PDB entry 4BY1 | X-ray diffraction, 3.60 A resolution | chains B and P of the 16 polymer chains in the assembly

Chain B:
Molecule: DNA-directed RNA polymerase II subunit RPB2
Source organism: Saccharomyces cerevisiae
Notes: EC 2.7.7.6
UniProt: P08518 (RPB2_YEAST); the construct lacks a stretch of the UniProt sequence and is renumbered around it, so the offset changes along the chain: 1-919 = UniProt 1-919; 920-930 = UniProt 922-932; 933-1224 = UniProt 933-1224
Amino-acid sequence (1224 residues; numbered 1 to 1224 plus 2 insertion-coded residues; 2 numbers in that range are skipped by the numbering (no residue carries them; nothing is unmodelled there); the number before each row is that of its first residue; a row labelled like 919A-919B holds insertion residues (919A, then the next letters in order)):
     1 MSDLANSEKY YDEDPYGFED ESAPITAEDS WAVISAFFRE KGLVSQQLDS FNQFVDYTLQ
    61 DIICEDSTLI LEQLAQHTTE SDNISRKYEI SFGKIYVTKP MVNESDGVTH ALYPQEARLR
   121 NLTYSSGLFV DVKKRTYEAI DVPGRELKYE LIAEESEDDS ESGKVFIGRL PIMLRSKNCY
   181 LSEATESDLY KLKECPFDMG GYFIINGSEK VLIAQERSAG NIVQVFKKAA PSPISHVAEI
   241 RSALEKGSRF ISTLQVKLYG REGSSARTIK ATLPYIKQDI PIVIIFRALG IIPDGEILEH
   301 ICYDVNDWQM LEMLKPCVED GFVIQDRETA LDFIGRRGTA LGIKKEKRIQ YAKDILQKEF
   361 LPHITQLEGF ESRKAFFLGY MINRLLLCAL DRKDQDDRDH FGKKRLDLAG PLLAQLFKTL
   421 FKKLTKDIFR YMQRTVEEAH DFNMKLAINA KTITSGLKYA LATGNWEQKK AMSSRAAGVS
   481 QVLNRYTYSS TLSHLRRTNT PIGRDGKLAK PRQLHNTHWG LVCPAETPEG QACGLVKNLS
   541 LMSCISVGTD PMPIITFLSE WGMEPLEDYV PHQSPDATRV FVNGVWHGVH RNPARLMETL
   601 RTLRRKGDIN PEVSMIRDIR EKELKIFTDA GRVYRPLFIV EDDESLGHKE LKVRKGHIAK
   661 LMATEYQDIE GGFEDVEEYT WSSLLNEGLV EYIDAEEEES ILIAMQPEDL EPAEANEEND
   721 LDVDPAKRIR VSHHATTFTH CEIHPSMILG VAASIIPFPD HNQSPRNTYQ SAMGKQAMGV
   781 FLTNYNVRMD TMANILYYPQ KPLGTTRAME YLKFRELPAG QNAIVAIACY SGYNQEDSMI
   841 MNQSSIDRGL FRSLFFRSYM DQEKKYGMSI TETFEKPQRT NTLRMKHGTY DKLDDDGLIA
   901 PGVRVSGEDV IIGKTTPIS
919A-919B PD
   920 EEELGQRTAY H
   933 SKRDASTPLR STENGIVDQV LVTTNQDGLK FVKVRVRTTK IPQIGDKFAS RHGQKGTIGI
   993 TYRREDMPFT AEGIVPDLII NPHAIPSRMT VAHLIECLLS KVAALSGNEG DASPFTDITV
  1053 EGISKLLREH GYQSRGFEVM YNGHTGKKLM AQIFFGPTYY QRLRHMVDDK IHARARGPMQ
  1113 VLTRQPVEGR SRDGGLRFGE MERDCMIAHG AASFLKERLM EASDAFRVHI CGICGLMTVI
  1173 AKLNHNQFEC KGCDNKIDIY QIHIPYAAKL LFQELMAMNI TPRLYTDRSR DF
Unresolved in the structure: 1-19, 71-89, 135-163, 336-344, 438-445, 503-508, 669-677, 716-721, 919A-919B, 920-930

Chain P:
Molecule: 11-nt RNA strand
Sequence (11 nucleotides; numbered 1 to 11; the number before each row is that of its first residue):
     1 UUCGACCAGG A
Unresolved in the structure: 1

Chain B / chain P interface:
Contacting residue pairs - 14 pairs, chain B then chain P:
  Asn465(B) with C6(P), sugar contact
  Ala477(B) with C6(P), sugar contact
  Gly478(B) with C7(P), sugar contact
  Gln481(B) with C7(P), phosphate contact; A8(P), hydrogen bond to the phosphate
  Gln776(B) with G9(P), hydrogen bond to the sugar; G10(P), hydrogen bond to the phosphate
  Lys979(B) with G10(P), hydrogen bond to the phosphate; A11(P), salt bridge to the phosphate
  Lys987(B) with A11(P), salt bridge to the phosphate
  His1097(B) with G10(P), sugar contact
  Lys1102(B) with G10(P), sugar contact
  Val1113(B) with U2(P), phosphate contact; C3(P), phosphate contact
Other interface residues (no listed pair), chain B (14 interface residues in all): Thr463, Asn484, Tyr486, Arg497

In short:
The interface between chain B and chain P involves 14 residues on one side and 8 on the other; the contacts
include 4 hydrogen bonds and 2 salt bridges. Polar contacts include Gln776(B)-G9(P), Gln481(B)-A8(P) and
Gln776(B)-G10(P).
Chain B is DNA-directed RNA polymerase II subunit RPB2 (Saccharomyces cerevisiae) and chain P is an 11-nt RNA
strand; the structure, elongating RNA Polymerase II-Bye1 TLD complex soaked with AMPCPP, was determined by
X-ray diffraction, deposited together with 4BXX, 4BXZ and 4BY7.
